PDB entry 6J72 | X-ray diffraction, 2.20 A resolution | chain A

# Chain A
Protein: Isoniazid inducible gene protein IniA
Organism: Mycolicibacterium smegmatis MC2 155
UniProt: I7FE16 (I7FE16_MYCS2); residues 1-594 here correspond to UniProt positions 28-621 (UniProt number = residue number + 27)
Chain sequence (606 residues; each row starts with the number of its first residue; numbers below 1 keep their minus sign (Met-1 is residue -1)):
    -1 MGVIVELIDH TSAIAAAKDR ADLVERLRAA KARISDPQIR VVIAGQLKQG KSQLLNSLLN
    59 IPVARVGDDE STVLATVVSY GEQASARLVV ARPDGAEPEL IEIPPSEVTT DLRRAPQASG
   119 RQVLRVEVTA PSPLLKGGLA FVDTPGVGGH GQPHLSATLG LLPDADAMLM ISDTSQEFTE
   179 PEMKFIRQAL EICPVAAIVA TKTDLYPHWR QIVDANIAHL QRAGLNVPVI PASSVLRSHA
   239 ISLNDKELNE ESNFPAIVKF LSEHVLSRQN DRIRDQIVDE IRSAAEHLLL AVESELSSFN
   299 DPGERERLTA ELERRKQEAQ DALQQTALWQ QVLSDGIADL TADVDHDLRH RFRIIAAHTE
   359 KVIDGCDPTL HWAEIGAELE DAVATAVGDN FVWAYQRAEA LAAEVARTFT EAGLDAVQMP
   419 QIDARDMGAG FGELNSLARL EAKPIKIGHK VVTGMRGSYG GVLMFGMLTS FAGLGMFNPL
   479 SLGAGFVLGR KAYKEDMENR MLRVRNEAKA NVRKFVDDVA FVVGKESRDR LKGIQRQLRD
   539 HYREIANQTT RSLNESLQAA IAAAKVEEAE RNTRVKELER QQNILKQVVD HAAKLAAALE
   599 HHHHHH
Unresolved in the structure: 422-456, 595-604
Differences from the reference sequence: initiating methionine (-1); expression tag (0, 595-604)
Bound ions: Mg2+: Ser50, Thr70 (together with GTP)
Small-molecule neighbours: GTP (guanosine-5'-triphosphate): Gln44, Leu45, Lys46, Gln47, Gly48, Lys49, Ser50, Gln51, Arg63, Val64, Gly65, Asp66, Glu68, Ser69, Thr70, Thr142, Pro143, Gly144, Lys200, Asp202, Leu203, Ser231, Ser232, Val233
Reported in the primary citation:
  - contacts within the chain: Arg63-Ser69 (hydrogen bond), Leu159-Phe463, Leu159-Met465, Arg38-Phe463, Arg123-Phe463
  - binding site for GTP: Lys46, Lys49, Ser50, Thr70, Lys200, Asp202
  - catalytic residues: Lys46 (proposed by the authors, not directly observed)
  - mutagenesis - K46A: unchanged binding to GDP
  - mutagenesis - K46A: decreased binding to GTP
  - mutagenesis - K46A: decreased binding to GMPPNP
  - mutagenesis - K46A, S50A, S50A/R63A, R63A: decreased catalytic activity on GTP
  - mutagenesis - S50A/R63A: unchanged binding to liposomes
  - binding site for l(+)-tartaric acid: Leu480 to Lys492
  - mutagenesis - R488A: decreased growth in response to isoniazid
  - self-association interface (contacts with another copy of this molecule); pairs are residue here / residue on that copy: Asp333-Arg351 (salt bridge), Asp337-His344 (hydrogen bond), Glu402-His348 (hydrogen bond)
  - mutagenesis - S50A/R63A: abolished growth in response to isoniazid
  - mutagenesis - R488D: abolished binding to membrane

# Summary
Bound to chain A: GTP. The Mg2+ site is built by Ser50 and Thr70. From the paper: the catalytic residue Lys46;
K46A, S50A and S50A/R63A, among others, reduce catalytic activity on GTP; 6 substitutions were tested in all.
Chain A is Isoniazid inducible gene protein IniA (Mycolicibacterium smegmatis MC2 155); the structure, Crystal
structure of IniA from Mycobacterium smegmatis with GTP bound, was determined by X-ray diffraction together
with 6J73 from the same study.
